Entry 6CP7 (electron microscopy, 4.10 A resolution (low resolution: residue-level contacts below are approximate; hydrogen-bond / salt-bridge calls are withheld)); this record covers chains 8 and J of the 16 polymer chains in the assembly.

[Chain 8]
Molecule: ATP synthase protein 8
From: Saccharomyces cerevisiae (strain ATCC 204508 / S288c)
Reference sequence: P00856 (ATP8_YEAST); residues 1-48 here = UniProt positions 1-48
Amino-acid sequence (48 residues; numbered 1 to 48; the number before each row is that of its first residue):
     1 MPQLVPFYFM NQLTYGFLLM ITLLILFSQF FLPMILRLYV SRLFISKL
Not modelled in the structure: 1-6

[Chain J]
Molecule: ATP synthase subunit J, mitochondrial
From: Saccharomyces cerevisiae (strain ATCC 204508 / S288c)
Reference sequence: P81450 (ATP18_YEAST); numbering as in UniProt (aligned over 1-37)
Amino-acid sequence (37 residues; row label = number of the first residue in the row):
     1 MLKRFPTPIL KVYWPFFVAG AAVYYGMSKA ADLSSNT

[Chain 8 / chain J interface]
Contacting residue pairs (20; chain 8 residue first):
  Met10(8) - Met27(J)
  Met10(8) - Ser28(J)
  Met10(8) - Ala31(J)
  Leu13(8) - Tyr24(J)
  Phe17(8) - Gly20(J)
  Ile21(8) - Phe17(J)
  Leu24(8) - Ile9(J)
  Leu24(8) - Tyr13(J)
  Leu24(8) - Phe17(J)
  Ile25(8) - Ile9(J)
  Ser28(8) - Thr7(J)
  Ser28(8) - Ile9(J)
  Gln29(8) - Phe5(J)
  Gln29(8) - Thr7(J)
  Phe30(8) - Arg4(J)
  Phe31(8) - Leu2(J)
  Pro33(8) - Phe5(J)
  Met34(8) - Leu2(J)
  Arg37(8) - Lys3(J)
  Arg37(8) - Phe5(J)
Other interface residues (no listed pair), chain 8 (14 interface residues in all): Thr14
Other interface residues (no listed pair), chain J (14 interface residues in all): Pro8

[Summary]
Chain 8 and chain J each contribute 14 residues to their interface.
Here chain 8 is ATP synthase protein 8 and chain J is ATP synthase subunit J, mitochondrial, both from
Saccharomyces cerevisiae (strain ATCC 204508 / S288c). Entry 6CP7 (Monomer yeast ATP synthase Fo reconstituted
in nanodisc generated from masked refinement) was determined by electron microscopy together with 6CP3, 6CP5
and 6CP6 from the same study.
